Entry 3PG7 (X-ray diffraction, 2.19 A resolution); this record covers chain A.

[Chain A]
Molecule: Neurofibromin
Organism: Homo sapiens
Notes: engineered mutation(s): K1771 deletion mutant
UniProt: P21359 (NF1_HUMAN); aligned to UniProt positions 1581-1836 over residues 1560-1815 (the alignment contains insertions or deletions, so no single offset holds)
Chain sequence (256 residues; numbered 1560 to 1815; the number before each row is that of its first residue):
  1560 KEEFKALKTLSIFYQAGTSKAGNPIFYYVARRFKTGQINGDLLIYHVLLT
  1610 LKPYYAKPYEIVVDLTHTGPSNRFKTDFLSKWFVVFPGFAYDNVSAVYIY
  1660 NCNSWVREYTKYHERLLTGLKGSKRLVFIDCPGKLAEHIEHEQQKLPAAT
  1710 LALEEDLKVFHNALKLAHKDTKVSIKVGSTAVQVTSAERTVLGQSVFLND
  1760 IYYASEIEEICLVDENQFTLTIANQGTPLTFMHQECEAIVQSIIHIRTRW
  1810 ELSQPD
Residues lining bound ligands: phosphatidylethanolamine (PTY): Phe-1572, Tyr-1587, Val-1606, Leu-1610, Tyr-1618, Ile-1620, Val-1622, Leu-1624, Thr-1627, Asn-1631, Arg-1632, Phe-1633, Leu-1638, Trp-1641, Phe-1642, Phe-1645, Tyr-1650, Val-1653, Val-1656, Ile-1658, Trp-1664, Val-1665, Tyr-1668, Thr-1669, Leu-1676, Leu-1679, Arg-1684, Leu-1685, Leu-1751

[Overview]
Ligands of chain A: phosphatidylethanolamine.
Chain A is Neurofibromin (Homo sapiens); the structure, Crystal structure of the H. sapiens NF1 SEC-PH domain
(del1750 mutant), was determined by X-ray diffraction together with 3P7Z and 3PEG from the same study.
